3IZG - chains A and B of the 7 polymer chains in the assembly; structure by electron microscopy, 10.90 A resolution (very low resolution: no residue pairs are listed; an interface is given only as per-side residue counts).

== Chain A (and B) ==
Name: Major capsid protein 10A
From: Enterobacteria phage T7
Notes: chain B of this document is another copy of the same molecule, construct and numbering; everything in this record applies to it too
Reference sequence: P19726 (VC10A_BPT7); numbering as in UniProt (aligned over 1-345)
Sequence (345 residues; numbered 1 to 345; the number before each row is that of its first residue):
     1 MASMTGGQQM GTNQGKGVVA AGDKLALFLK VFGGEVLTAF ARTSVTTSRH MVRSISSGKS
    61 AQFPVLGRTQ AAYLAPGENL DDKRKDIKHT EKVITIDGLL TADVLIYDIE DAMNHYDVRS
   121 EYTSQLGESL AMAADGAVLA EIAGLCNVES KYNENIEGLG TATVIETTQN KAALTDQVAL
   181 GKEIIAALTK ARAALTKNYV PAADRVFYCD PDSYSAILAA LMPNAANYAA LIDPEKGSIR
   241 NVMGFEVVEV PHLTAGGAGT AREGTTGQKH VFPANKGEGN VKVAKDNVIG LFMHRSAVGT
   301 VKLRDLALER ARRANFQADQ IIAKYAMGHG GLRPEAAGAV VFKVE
Not modelled in the structure: 1-99
Curated features (UniProtKB/Swiss-Prot):
  - region (Intercapsomeric interactions): Gly11 to Leu25, Tyr152 to Ile156

== Chain A / chain B interface ==
At this resolution (11 A) residue pairs are not listed: 13 residues of chain A and 9 of chain B lie at the interface.

== Summary ==
The interface between chain A and chain B involves 13 residues on one side and 9 on the other.
Both chains are Major capsid protein 10A (Enterobacteria phage T7). Entry 3IZG (Bacteriophage T7 prohead shell
EM-derived atomic model) was determined by electron microscopy together with 2XVR from the same study.
